Entry 4JSQ (X-ray diffraction, 2.80 A resolution); this record covers chains L and V of the 30 polymer chains in the assembly.

[Chain L]
Protein: Proteasome subunit beta type-6
Organism: Saccharomyces cerevisiae
Notes: EC 3.4.25.1
UniProt: P23724 (PSB6_YEAST); residues 1-222 here correspond to UniProt positions 20-241 (UniProt number = residue number + 19)
Sequence (222 residues; each row starts with the number of its first residue):
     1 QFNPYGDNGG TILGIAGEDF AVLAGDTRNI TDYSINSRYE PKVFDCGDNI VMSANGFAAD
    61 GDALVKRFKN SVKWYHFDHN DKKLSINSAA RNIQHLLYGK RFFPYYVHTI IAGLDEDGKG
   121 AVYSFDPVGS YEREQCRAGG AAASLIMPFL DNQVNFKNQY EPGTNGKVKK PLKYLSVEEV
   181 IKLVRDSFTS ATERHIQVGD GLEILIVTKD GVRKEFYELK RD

[Chain V]
Protein: Proteasome subunit beta type-2
Organism: Saccharomyces cerevisiae
Notes: EC 3.4.25.1
UniProt: P25043 (PSB2_YEAST); residues 1-232 here correspond to UniProt positions 30-261 (UniProt number = residue number + 29)
Sequence (232 residues; numbered 1 to 232; the number before each row is that of its first residue):
     1 TTIVGVKFNN GVVIAADTRS TQGPIVADKN CAKLHRISPK IWCAGAGTAA DTEAVTQLIG
    61 SNIELHSLYT SREPRVVSAL QMLKQHLFKY QGHIGAYLIV AGVDPTGSHL FSIHAHGSTD
   121 VGYYLSLGSG SLAAMAVLES HWKQDLTKEE AIKLASDAIQ AGIWNDLGSG SNVDVCVMEI
   181 GKDAEYLRNY LTPNVREEKQ KSYKFPRGTT AVLKESIVNI CDIQEEQVDI TA
Unresolved in the structure: 223-232
Curated features (UniProtKB/Swiss-Prot):
  - active site: Thr1 (Nucleophile)

[Interface between chain L and chain V]
Contacting residue pairs (63; chain L residue first):
  Arg28(L) - Leu167(V)
  Ile30(L) - Leu167(V)  hydrophobic
  Asp32(L) - Leu167(V)
  Tyr33(L) - Gly23(V)
  Tyr33(L) - Asn165(V)
  Tyr33(L) - Asp166(V)
  Tyr33(L) - Leu167(V)  hydrogen bond (backbone-backbone)
  Tyr33(L) - Gly168(V)
  Ile35(L) - Trp164(V)
  Ile35(L) - Leu167(V)  hydrophobic
  Arg38(L) - Trp164(V)  hydrogen bond (side chain-backbone)
  Phe149(L) - Tyr203(V)
  Asn152(L) - Phe205(V)
  Gln153(L) - Lys201(V)
  Gln153(L) - Tyr203(V)
  Gln153(L) - Phe205(V)
  Asn158(L) - Thr209(V)
  Gln159(L) - Phe205(V)
  Gln159(L) - Thr209(V)
  Tyr160(L) - Thr209(V)  hydrogen bond (backbone-backbone)
  Tyr160(L) - Ala211(V)  hydrophobic
  Glu161(L) - Gly208(V)
  Pro162(L) - Arg207(V)
  Pro162(L) - Gly208(V)
  Gly166(L) - Ala211(V)
  Glu179(L) - Lys201(V)
  Lys182(L) - Gln200(V)
  Leu183(L) - Tyr203(V)
  Arg185(L) - Glu197(V)  salt bridge
  Arg185(L) - Gln200(V)  hydrogen bond
  Asp186(L) - Lys199(V)
  Asp186(L) - Gln200(V)  hydrogen bond (side chain-backbone)
  Asp186(L) - Lys201(V)  hydrogen bond (side chain-backbone)
  Asp186(L) - Tyr203(V)  hydrogen bond
  Thr189(L) - Arg196(V)  hydrogen bond
  Thr189(L) - Glu197(V)
  Ser190(L) - Arg196(V)
  Glu193(L) - Val26(V)
  Glu193(L) - Lys29(V)  salt bridge
  Glu193(L) - Arg196(V)
  Arg194(L) - Pro24(V)
  Arg194(L) - Ile25(V)
  Arg194(L) - Val26(V)  hydrogen bond (backbone-backbone)
  Arg194(L) - Ala27(V)  hydrogen bond (side chain-backbone)
  Arg194(L) - Lys29(V)
  His195(L) - Pro24(V)
  His195(L) - Ile25(V)
  Ile196(L) - Arg19(V)
  Ile196(L) - Thr21(V)
  Ile196(L) - Pro24(V)  hydrogen bond (backbone-backbone)
  Ile196(L) - Val26(V)  hydrophobic
  Ile196(L) - Leu167(V)
  Glu218(L) - Glu197(V)
  Lys220(L) - Asn194(V)  hydrogen bond (side chain-backbone)
  Arg221(L) - Trp164(V)
  Asp222(L) - Arg19(V)  salt bridge
  Asp222(L) - Ile163(V)
  Asp222(L) - Trp164(V)
  Asp222(L) - Asp166(V)
  Asp222(L) - Ser169(V)
  Asp222(L) - Gly170(V)
  Asp222(L) - Ser171(V)  hydrogen bond (side chain-backbone)
  Asp222(L) - Asn194(V)
Also at the interface, not in a pair above, chain L (34 interface residues in all): Ser34, Leu145, Gly163, Asn165
Also at the interface, not in a pair above, chain V (33 interface residues in all): Asp28, Pro206, Thr210, Val212

[Overview]
Chain L and chain V form an interface of 34 and 33 residues respectively; the contacts include 13 hydrogen
bonds and 3 salt bridges. Polar contacts include Arg185(L)-Glu197(V), Glu193(L)-Lys29(V) and
Asp222(L)-Arg19(V). UniProt lists active-site residue Thr1(V) on chain V.
Chain L is Proteasome subunit beta type-6 and chain V is Proteasome subunit beta type-2, both from
Saccharomyces cerevisiae; the structure, Yeast 20S proteasome in complex with the dimerized linear mimetic of
TMC-95A - yCP:4e, was determined by X-ray diffraction (same publication as 4JSU and 4JT0).
